3NZW - chains A and B of the 30 polymer chains in the assembly; structure by X-ray diffraction, 2.50 A resolution.

== Chain A ==
Name: Proteasome component Y7
Source organism: Saccharomyces cerevisiae
Notes: EC 3.4.25.1
UniProtKB: P23639 (PSA2_YEAST); the construct lacks a stretch of the UniProt sequence and is renumbered around it, so the offset changes along the chain: 4-102 = UniProt 1-99; 103-147 = UniProt 101-145; 148-200 = UniProt 147-199; 202-209 = UniProt 200-207; 2 more segments
Amino-acid sequence (250 residues; row label = number of the first residue in the row; note: 1 number in that range is skipped by the numbering (no residue carries it; nothing is unmodelled there); a row labelled like 21A-21B holds insertion residues (21A, then the next letters in order)):
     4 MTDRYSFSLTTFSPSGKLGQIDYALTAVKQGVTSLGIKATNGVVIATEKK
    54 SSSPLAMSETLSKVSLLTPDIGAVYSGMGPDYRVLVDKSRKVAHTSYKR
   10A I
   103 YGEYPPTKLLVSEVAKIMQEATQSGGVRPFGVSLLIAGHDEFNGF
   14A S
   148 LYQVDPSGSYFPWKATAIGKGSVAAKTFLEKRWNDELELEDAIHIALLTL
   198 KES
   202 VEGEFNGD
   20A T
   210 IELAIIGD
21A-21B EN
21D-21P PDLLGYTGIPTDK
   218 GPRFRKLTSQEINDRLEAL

== Chain B ==
Name: Proteasome component Y13
Source organism: Saccharomyces cerevisiae
Notes: EC 3.4.25.1
UniProtKB: P23638 (PSA4_YEAST); the construct lacks a stretch of the UniProt sequence and is renumbered around it, so the offset changes along the chain: 3-63 = UniProt 1-61; 64-144 = UniProt 63-143; 145-200 = UniProt 145-200; 202-204 = UniProt 201-203; 2 more segments
Amino-acid sequence (258 residues; each row starts with the number of its first residue; note: 1 number in that range is skipped by the numbering (no residue carries it; nothing is unmodelled there); a row labelled like 20A-20B holds insertion residues (20A, then the next letters in order)):
     3 MGSRRYDSRTTIFSPEGRLYQVEYALESISHAGTAIGIMASDGIVLAAER
    53 KVTSTLLEQDT
   63A S
    64 TEKLYKLNDKIAVAVAGLTADAEILINTARIHAQNYLKTYNEDIPVEILV
   114 RRLSDIKQGYTQHGGLRPFGVSFIYAGYDDR
   14A Y
   145 GYQLYTSNPSGNYTGWKAISVGANTSAAQTLLQMDYKDDMKVDDAIELAL
   195 KTLSKT
   202 TDS
20A-20B SA
   205 LTYDRLEFATIR
21A-21B KG
   217 AN
21C-21D DG
   219 E
   21E V
   220 YQKIFKPQEIKDILVKTGITKKDEDEEADEDMK
Not modelled in the structure: 3, 240-252

== Chain A / chain B interface ==
Pairs across the interface - 63 pairs, chain A then chain B:
  Arg7(A) - Ser5(B)
  Tyr8(A) - Ser5(B)
  Tyr8(A) - Tyr8(B)
  Ser9(A) - Gly127(B)
  Ser9(A) - Leu129(B)
  Phe10(A) - Ser5(B)
  Phe10(A) - Tyr8(B)
  Phe10(A) - Asp9(B)
  Phe10(A) - Gly128(B)
  Ser11(A) - Gly128(B)  hydrogen bond (backbone-backbone)
  Ser11(A) - Leu129(B)
  Ser11(A) - Arg130(B)  hydrogen bond (side chain-backbone)
  Thr13(A) - Arg130(B)
  Thr14(A) - Ser10(B)
  Thr14(A) - Thr12(B)
  Thr14(A) - Gln23(B)
  Phe15(A) - Gln23(B)
  Phe15(A) - Tyr26(B)
  Phe15(A) - Ala27(B)  hydrophobic
  Phe15(A) - Arg130(B)
  Phe15(A) - Pro131(B)
  Phe15(A) - Gly133(B)
  Ser16(A) - Tyr26(B)
  Pro17(A) - Tyr26(B)  hydrophobic
  Pro17(A) - Glu29(B)
  Ser18(A) - Glu29(B)
  Gly19(A) - Tyr26(B)
  Gly19(A) - Ser30(B)  hydrogen bond (backbone-side chain)
  Leu21(A) - Arg130(B)
  Lys41(A) - Glu60(B)  salt bridge
  Ser114(A) - Glu86(B)
  Lys118(A) - Ile87(B)
  Gln121(A) - Ala83(B)
  Gln121(A) - Asp84(B)  hydrogen bond
  Gln121(A) - Ile87(B)
  Gln121(A) - Arg130(B)
  Thr124(A) - Arg130(B)  hydrogen bond (backbone-side chain)
  Gln125(A) - Tyr123(B)
  Gln125(A) - Leu129(B)
  Gln125(A) - Arg130(B)  hydrogen bond (side chain-backbone)
  Gln125(A) - Pro131(B)
  Gln125(A) - Phe132(B)
  Gly127(A) - Leu129(B)
  Tyr149(A) - Thr63(B)
  Ser154(A) - Ala83(B)
  Gly155(A) - Ala83(B)
  Ser156(A) - Ala83(B)
  Tyr157(A) - Glu86(B)  hydrogen bond
  Pro159(A) - Leu59(B)
  Pro159(A) - Glu60(B)  hydrogen bond (backbone-backbone)
  Pro159(A) - Thr63(B)
  Pro159(A) - Ser63A(B)
  Trp160(A) - Ser56(B)
  Trp160(A) - Leu58(B)
  Trp160(A) - Leu59(B)
  Lys161(A) - Thr57(B)
  Lys161(A) - Leu58(B)  hydrogen bond (backbone-backbone)
  Lys161(A) - Leu59(B)
  Lys161(A) - Glu60(B)
  Ala162(A) - Leu58(B)
  Lys173(A) - Leu58(B)
  Glu177(A) - Thr57(B)  hydrogen bond
  Glu177(A) - Leu58(B)
Other interface residues (no listed pair), chain A (34 interface residues in all): Ser126, Phe158, Leu176
Other interface residues (no listed pair), chain B (32 interface residues in all): His33, Leu81, Thr82

== Summary ==
Chain A and chain B form an interface of 34 and 32 residues respectively; the contacts include 10 hydrogen
bonds and 1 salt bridge. Among the polar pairs are Lys41(A)-Glu60(B), Ser11(A)-Arg130(B) and
Gly19(A)-Ser30(B).
Chain A is Proteasome component Y7 and chain B is Proteasome component Y13, both from Saccharomyces
cerevisiae; the structure, Crystal structure of the yeast 20S proteasome in complex with 2b, was determined by
X-ray diffraction (same publication as 3NZJ and 3NZX).
